3APD - chain A; structure by X-ray diffraction, 2.55 A resolution.

Chain A:
Protein: Phosphatidylinositol-4,5-bisphosphate 3-kinase catalytic subunit gamma isoform
Source organism: Homo sapiens
Notes: EC 2.7.1.153
UniProtKB: P48736 (PK3CG_HUMAN); residues 144-1102 here = UniProt positions 144-1102
Sequence (966 residues; numbered 137 to 1102; the number before each row is that of its first residue):
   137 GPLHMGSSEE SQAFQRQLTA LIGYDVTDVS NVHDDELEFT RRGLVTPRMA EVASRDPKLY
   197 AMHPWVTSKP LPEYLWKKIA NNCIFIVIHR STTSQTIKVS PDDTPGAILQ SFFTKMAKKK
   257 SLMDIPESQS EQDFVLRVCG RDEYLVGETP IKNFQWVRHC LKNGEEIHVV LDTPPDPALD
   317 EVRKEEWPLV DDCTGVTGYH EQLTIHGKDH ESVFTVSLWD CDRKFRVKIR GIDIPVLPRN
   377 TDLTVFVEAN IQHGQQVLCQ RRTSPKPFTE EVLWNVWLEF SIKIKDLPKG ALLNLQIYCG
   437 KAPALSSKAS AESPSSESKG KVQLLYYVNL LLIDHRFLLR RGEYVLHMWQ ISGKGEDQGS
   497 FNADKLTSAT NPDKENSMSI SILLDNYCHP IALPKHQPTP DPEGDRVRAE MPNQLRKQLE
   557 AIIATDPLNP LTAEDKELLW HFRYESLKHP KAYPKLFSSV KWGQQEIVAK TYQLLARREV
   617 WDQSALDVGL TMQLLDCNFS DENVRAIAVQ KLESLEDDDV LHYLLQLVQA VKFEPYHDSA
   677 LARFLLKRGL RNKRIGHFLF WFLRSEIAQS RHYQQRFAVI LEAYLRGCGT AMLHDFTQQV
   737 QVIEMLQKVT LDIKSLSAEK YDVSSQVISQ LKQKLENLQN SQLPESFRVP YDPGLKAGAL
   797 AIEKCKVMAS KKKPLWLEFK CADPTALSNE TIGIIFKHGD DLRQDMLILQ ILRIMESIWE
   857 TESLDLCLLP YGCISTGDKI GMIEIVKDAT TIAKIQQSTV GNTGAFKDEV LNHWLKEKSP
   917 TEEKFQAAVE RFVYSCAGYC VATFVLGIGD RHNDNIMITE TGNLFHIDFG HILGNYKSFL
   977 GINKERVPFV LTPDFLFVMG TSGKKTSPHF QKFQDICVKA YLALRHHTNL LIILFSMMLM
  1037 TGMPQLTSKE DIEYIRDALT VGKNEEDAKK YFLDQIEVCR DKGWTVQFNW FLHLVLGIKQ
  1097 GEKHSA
Disordered / not traced: 137-143, 254-265, 322-356, 375-376, 436-457, 490-496, 523-545, 755-757, 972-978, 1094-1102
Sequence notes: expression tag (137-143)
Small-molecule neighbours: MMY (5-(2-Morpholin-4-yl-7-pyridin-3-yl-6,7-dihydro-5H-pyrrolo[2,3-d]pyrimidin-4-yl)-pyrimidin-2-ylamine): M804, W812, I831, K833, D836, L838, D841, Y867, I879, E880, I881, V882, T886, T887, K890, M953, F961, I963, D964
Curated features (UniProtKB/Swiss-Prot):
  - region: V803 to K809 (G-loop), G943 to N951 (Catalytic loop), H962 to T988 (Activation loop)
  - binding site (ATP): G829 to L838, L864 to T872, F961 to L969
  - modified residue: T1024 (Phosphothreonine), S1101 (Phosphoserine)

In short:
Bound to chain A: compound MMY. Curated annotation (UniProt) lists 28 ATP-binding residues.
Chain A is Phosphatidylinositol-4,5-bisphosphate 3-kinase catalytic subunit gamma isoform (Homo sapiens); the
structure, Crystal structure of human PI3K-gamma in complex with CH5108134, was determined by X-ray
diffraction, deposited together with 3APC and 3APF.
